PDB entry 3VZD | X-ray diffraction, 2.30 A resolution | chains D and E of the 6 polymer chains in the assembly

Chain D (and E):
Name: Sphingosine kinase 1
From: homo sapiens
Notes: EC 2.7.1.91; chain E of this document is another copy of the same molecule, construct and numbering; everything in this record applies to it too
Reference sequence: Q9NYA1 (SPHK1_HUMAN); numbering as in UniProt (aligned over 9-364)
Amino-acid sequence (361 residues; numbered 4 to 364; the number before each row is that of its first residue):
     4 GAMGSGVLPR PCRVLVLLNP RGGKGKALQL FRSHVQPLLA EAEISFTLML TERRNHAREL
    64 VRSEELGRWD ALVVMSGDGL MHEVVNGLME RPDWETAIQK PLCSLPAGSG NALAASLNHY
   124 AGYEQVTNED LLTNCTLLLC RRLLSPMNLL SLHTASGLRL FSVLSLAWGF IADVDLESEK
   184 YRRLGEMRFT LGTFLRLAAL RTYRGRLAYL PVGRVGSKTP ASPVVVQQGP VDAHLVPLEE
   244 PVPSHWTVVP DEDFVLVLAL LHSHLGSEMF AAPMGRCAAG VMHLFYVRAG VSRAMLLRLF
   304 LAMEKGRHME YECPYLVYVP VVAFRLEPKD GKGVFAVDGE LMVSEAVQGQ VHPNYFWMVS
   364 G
Disordered / not traced: 4-5, 221-230 (chain E: 4-8, 219-230)
Differences from the reference sequence: expression tag (4-8)
Residues lining bound ligands: UUL (4-{[4-(4-chlorophenyl)-1,3-thiazol-2-yl]amino}phenol): Phe173, Ile174, Val177, Asp178, Phe192, Thr196, Leu259, Leu261, Leu268, Met272, Ala274, Phe288, Leu299, Phe303, Met306, His311, Leu319
Curated features (UniProtKB/Swiss-Prot):
  - motif: Leu147 to Leu155 (Nuclear export signal 1), Leu161 to Leu169 (Nuclear export signal 2)
  - active site: Asp81 (Proton donor/acceptor)
  - binding site (ATP): Asn22 to Arg24, Thr54 to Asn58, Glu86, Gly111 to Gly113, Arg185, Arg191, Asp341 to Glu343
  - binding site (substrate): Ser79 to Gly82, Asp178
  - modified residue: Thr193 (Phosphothreonine), Ser225 (Phosphoserine)
  - mutagenesis: Asp81 (D81A: Loss of enzyme activity; D81N: Strongly reduced enzyme activity), Gly82 (G82D: Loss of enzyme activity), Leu194 (L194Q: Loss of binding to negatively charged membranes, diffuse cytosolic distribution), Phe197 to Leu198 (Abolishes interaction with CIB1; Loss of binding to negatively charged membranes, diffuse cytosolic distribution)
Reported in the primary citation:
  - binding site for UUL: Asp178, Thr196, Phe288
  - binding site for the ligand ADP: Asn22, Thr54, Glu55, Arg56, Ser79, Gly80, Gly82, Glu86, Ser112, Gly113, Arg185, Arg191, Glu343
  - Mg2+ coordination: Glu343

How chain D and chain E interact:
Pairs across the interface - 7 pairs, chain D then chain E:
  Arg209(D) - Arg13(E)
  Arg209(D) - Glu46(E)  salt bridge
  Glu242(D) - Pro14(E)
  Glu243(D) - Arg16(E)  salt bridge
  Pro244(D) - Pro12(E)  hydrophobic
  Pro244(D) - Arg13(E)
  Pro244(D) - Pro14(E)

In short:
The interface between chain D and chain E involves 4 residues on one side and 5 on the other, with 2 salt
bridges. Polar pairs include Arg209(D)-Glu46(E) and Glu243(D)-Arg16(E). From the paper: a binding site for the
ligand ADP at Asn22(D), Thr54(D) and Glu55(D) among others; a binding site for UUL at Asp178(D), Thr196(D) and
Phe288(D).
Both chains are Sphingosine kinase 1 (homo sapiens). Entry 3VZD (Crystal structure of Sphingosine Kinase 1
with inhibitor and ADP) was determined by X-ray diffraction together with 3VZB and 3VZC from the same study.
